PDB entry 1Z9G | X-ray diffraction, 1.70 A resolution | chain E

[Chain E]
Molecule: Thermolysin
From: Bacillus thermoproteolyticus
Notes: EC 3.4.24.27
UniProt: P00800 (THER_BACTH); residues 1-316 here correspond to UniProt positions 233-548 (UniProt number = residue number + 232)
Amino-acid sequence (316 residues; each row starts with the number of its first residue):
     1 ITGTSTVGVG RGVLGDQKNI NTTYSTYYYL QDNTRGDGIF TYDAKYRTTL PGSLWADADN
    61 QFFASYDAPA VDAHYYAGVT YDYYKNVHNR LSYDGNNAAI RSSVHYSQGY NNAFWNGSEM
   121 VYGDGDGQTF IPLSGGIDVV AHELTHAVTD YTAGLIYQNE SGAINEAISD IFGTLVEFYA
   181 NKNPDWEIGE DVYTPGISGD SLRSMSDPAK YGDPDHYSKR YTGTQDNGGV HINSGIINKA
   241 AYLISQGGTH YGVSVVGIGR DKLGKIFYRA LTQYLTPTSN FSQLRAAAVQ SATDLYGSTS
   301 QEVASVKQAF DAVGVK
Differences from the reference sequence: conflict Asp37 (Asn269 in P00800), Glu119 (Gln351 in P00800)
Metal / ion sites: Ca2+ site 1: Asp57, Asp59, Gln61; Ca2+ site 2: Asp138, Glu177, Asp185, Glu187, Glu190; Zn2+: His142, His146, Glu166 (together with (R)-retro-thiorphan); Ca2+ site 3: Glu177, Asn183, Asp185, Glu190; Ca2+ site 4: Tyr193, Thr194, Ile197, Asp200
Residues lining bound ligands: (R)-retro-thiorphan (RRT): Asn112, Ala113, Phe114, Phe130, Leu133, Val139, His142, Glu143, His146, Tyr157, Glu166, Ile188, Gly189, Leu202, Arg203, His231
Swiss-Prot annotation at these positions:
  - active site: Glu143, His231 (Proton donor)
  - binding site (Ca(2+)): Asp57, Asp59, Gln61, Asp138, Glu177, Asn183, Asp185, Glu187, Glu190, Tyr193, Thr194, Ile197, Asp200
  - binding site (Zn(2+)): His142, His146, Glu166

[Summary]
Ligands of chain E: (R)-retro-thiorphan. Asp57, Asp59 and Gln61 coordinate Ca2+ site 1. Asp138, Glu177,
Asp185, Glu187 and Glu190 coordinate Ca2+ site 2. Curated annotation (UniProt) lists active-site residues
Glu143 and His231, 13 Ca2+-binding residues and 3 Zn2+-binding residues.
Chain E is Thermolysin (Bacillus thermoproteolyticus); the structure, Crystal Structure Analysis of
Thermolysin Complexed with the Inhibitor (R)-retro-thiorphan, was determined by X-ray diffraction (same
publication as 1ZDP).
